PDB entry 3SR2 | X-ray diffraction, 3.97 A resolution | chains E and F of the 8 polymer chains in the assembly

Chain E (and F):
Name: DNA repair protein XRCC4
From: Homo sapiens
Notes: chain F of this document is another copy of the same molecule, construct and numbering; everything in this record applies to it too
UniProt: Q13426 (XRCC4_HUMAN); numbering as in UniProt (aligned over 1-140)
Chain sequence (145 residues; row label = number of the first residue in the row; numbers below 1 keep their minus sign (Gly-4 is residue -4)):
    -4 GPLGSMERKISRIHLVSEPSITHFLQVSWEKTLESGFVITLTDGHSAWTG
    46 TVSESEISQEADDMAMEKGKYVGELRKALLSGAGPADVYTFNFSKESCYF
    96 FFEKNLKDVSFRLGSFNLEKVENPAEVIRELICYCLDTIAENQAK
Not modelled in the structure: -4 to 0
Sequence notes: expression tag (-4 to 0)
Curated features (UniProtKB/Swiss-Prot):
  - modified residue: Ser53 (Phosphoserine)
  - natural variant: Trp43 (W43R: In SSMED), Asp82 (D82E: In SSMED)
  - mutagenesis: Lys4 (K4E: Abolished interaction with NHEJ1/XLF; when associated with E-99), Lys26 (K26E: Abolished interaction with NHEJ1/XLF; when associated with E-99), Glu55 (E55R: Abolished interaction with NHEJ1/XLF), Asp58 (D58R: Abolished interaction with NHEJ1/XLF), Met61 (M61R: Abolished interaction with NHEJ1/XLF), Glu62 (E62R: Does not affect interaction with NHEJ1/XLF), Lys65 (K65E: Strongly decreased interaction with NHEJ1/XLF. Abolished interaction with NHEJ1/XLF; when associated with E-99. Abolished ability to bridge DNA; when associated with E-99 ...), Glu69 (E69R: Does not affect interaction with NHEJ1/XLF), Arg71 (R71E: Abolished interaction with NHEJ1/XLF; when associated with E-99), Lys72 (K72E: Abolished interaction with NHEJ1/XLF; when associated with E-99. Abolished ability to bridge DNA; when associated with E-90 and E-99), Lys90 (K90E: Abolished ability to bridge DNA; when associated with E-72 and E-99), Lys99 (K99E: Abolished interaction with NHEJ1/XLF; when associated with E-4 or E-26 or E-65 or E-71 or E-72. Abolished ability to bridge DNA; when associated with E-65. Abolished ability to bridge DNA ...), 3 further mutagenesis entries in UniProt

Chain E / chain F interface:
Contacting residue pairs (29; chain E residue first):
  Arg7(E) with Cys128(F); Leu131(F); Asp132(F), salt bridge
  Ile16(E) with Arg124(F)
  Thr17(E) with Arg124(F)
  Phe19(E) with Cys128(F), hydrophobic; Leu131(F), hydrophobic
  Asp38(E) with Arg124(F), hydrogen bond (backbone-side chain)
  Gly39(E) with Gly39(F); Ile123(F)
  His40(E) with His40(F), hydrogen bond
  Ala120(E) with His40(F)
  Ile123(E) with Gly39(F); Ile123(F), hydrophobic
  Arg124(E) with Ile16(F); Thr17(F); Asp38(F), hydrogen bond (side chain-backbone)
  Cys128(E) with Arg7(F)
  Cys130(E) with Cys130(F), hydrophobic; Ile134(F), hydrophobic
  Leu131(E) with Arg7(F); Phe19(F), hydrophobic
  Asp132(E) with Arg7(F), salt bridge
  Thr133(E) with Ile134(F)
  Ile134(E) with Thr133(F); Ile134(F), hydrophobic
  Asn137(E) with Asn137(F); Gln138(F)
  Gln138(E) with Asn137(F)
Other interface residues (no listed pair), chain E (20 interface residues in all): Leu126, Ile127
Other interface residues (no listed pair), chain F (19 interface residues in all): Ala120, Ile127

Summary:
The interface between chain E and chain F involves 20 residues on one side and 19 on the other, with 3
hydrogen bonds and 2 salt bridges. Among the polar pairs are Arg7(E)-Asp132(F), Asp38(E)-Arg124(F) and
His40(E)-His40(F). From UniProt: 15 mutagenesis sites on chain E.
Both chains are DNA repair protein XRCC4 (Homo sapiens). Entry 3SR2 (Crystal Structure of Human XLF-XRCC4
Complex) was determined by X-ray diffraction.
